Entry 5BYG (X-ray diffraction, 2.50 A resolution); this record covers chains A and F of the 4 polymer chains in the assembly.

# Chain A
Protein: Protein Rep78
Source organism: Adeno-associated virus 2
UniProtKB: Q89268 (REP78_AAV2S); residue numbers follow UniProt; this construct covers 1-210
Chain sequence (213 residues; row label = number of the first residue in the row; numbers below 1 keep their minus sign (Gly-2 is residue -2)):
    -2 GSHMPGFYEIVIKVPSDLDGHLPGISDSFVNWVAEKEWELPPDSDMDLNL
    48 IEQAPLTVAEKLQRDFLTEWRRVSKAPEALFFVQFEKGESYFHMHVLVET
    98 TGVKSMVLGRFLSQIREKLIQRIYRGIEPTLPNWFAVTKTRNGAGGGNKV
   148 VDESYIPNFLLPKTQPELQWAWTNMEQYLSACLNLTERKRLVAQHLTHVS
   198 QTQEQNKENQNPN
Disordered / not traced: -2 to 0, 14-33, 202-210
Sequence notes: expression tag (-2 to 0); engineered mutation Ser151 (Cys in Q89268), Phe156 (Tyr in Q89268)
Swiss-Prot annotation at these positions:
  - motif: His90 to His92 (RCR-2)
  - binding site (a divalent metal cation): Glu83, His90, His92
From the paper describing this entry:
  - binding site for the 21-nt DNA strand: Arg107, Arg138, Ala141
  - binding site for the 21-nt DNA strand (chain F): Gly142

# Chain F
Molecule: 21-nt DNA strand
Sequence (21 nucleotides; numbered 22 to 42; the number before each row is that of its first residue):
    22 GAGCGAGCGAGCGAGCGCCGA

# How chain A and chain F interact
Residue-residue contacts - 16 pairs, chain A then chain F:
  Ser102(A) - DC33(F)  sugar contact
  Ser102(A) - DG34(F)  hydrogen bond to the phosphate
  Met103(A) - DG32(F)  base contact
  Met103(A) - DC33(F)  sugar contact
  Gly106(A) - DG32(F)  phosphate contact
  Gly106(A) - DC33(F)  hydrogen bond to the phosphate
  Arg107(A) - DG30(F)  base contact
  Arg107(A) - DA31(F)  base contact
  Lys136(A) - DC33(F)  salt bridge to the phosphate
  Arg138(A) - DG36(F)  hydrogen bond to the base
  Gly142(A) - DG34(F)  base contact
  Gly142(A) - DA35(F)  hydrogen bond to the base
  Gly143(A) - DG34(F)  base contact
  Gly144(A) - DG34(F)  phosphate contact
  Asn145(A) - DC33(F)  hydrogen bond to the phosphate
  Asn145(A) - DG34(F)  hydrogen bond to the phosphate
Interface residues without a listed pair, chain A (12 interface residues in all): Leu105, Ser110
Interface residues without a listed pair, chain F (8 interface residues in all): DC37

# Overview
12 residues of chain A face 8 of chain F across their interface, with 6 hydrogen bonds and 1 salt bridge.
Among the polar pairs are Arg138(A)-DG36(F), Gly142(A)-DA35(F) and Ser102(A)-DG34(F). From the paper: a
binding site for the 21-nt DNA strand at Arg107(A), Arg138(A) and Ala141(A); a binding site for the 21-nt DNA
strand (chain F) at Gly142(A).
Chain A is Protein Rep78 (Adeno-associated virus 2) and chain F is a 21-nt DNA strand; the structure, X-ray
structure of AAV2 OBD-AAVS1 complex 2:1, was determined by X-ray diffraction (same publication as 4ZQ9).
